Entry 8FCO (electron microscopy, 3.31 A resolution); this record covers chains F and G of the 8 polymer chains in the assembly.

[Chain F]
Name: Transitional endoplasmic reticulum ATPase
From: Homo sapiens
Notes: EC 3.6.4.6
UniProt: P55072 (TERA_HUMAN); residue numbers follow UniProt; this construct covers 1-806
Amino-acid sequence (806 residues; each row starts with the number of its first residue):
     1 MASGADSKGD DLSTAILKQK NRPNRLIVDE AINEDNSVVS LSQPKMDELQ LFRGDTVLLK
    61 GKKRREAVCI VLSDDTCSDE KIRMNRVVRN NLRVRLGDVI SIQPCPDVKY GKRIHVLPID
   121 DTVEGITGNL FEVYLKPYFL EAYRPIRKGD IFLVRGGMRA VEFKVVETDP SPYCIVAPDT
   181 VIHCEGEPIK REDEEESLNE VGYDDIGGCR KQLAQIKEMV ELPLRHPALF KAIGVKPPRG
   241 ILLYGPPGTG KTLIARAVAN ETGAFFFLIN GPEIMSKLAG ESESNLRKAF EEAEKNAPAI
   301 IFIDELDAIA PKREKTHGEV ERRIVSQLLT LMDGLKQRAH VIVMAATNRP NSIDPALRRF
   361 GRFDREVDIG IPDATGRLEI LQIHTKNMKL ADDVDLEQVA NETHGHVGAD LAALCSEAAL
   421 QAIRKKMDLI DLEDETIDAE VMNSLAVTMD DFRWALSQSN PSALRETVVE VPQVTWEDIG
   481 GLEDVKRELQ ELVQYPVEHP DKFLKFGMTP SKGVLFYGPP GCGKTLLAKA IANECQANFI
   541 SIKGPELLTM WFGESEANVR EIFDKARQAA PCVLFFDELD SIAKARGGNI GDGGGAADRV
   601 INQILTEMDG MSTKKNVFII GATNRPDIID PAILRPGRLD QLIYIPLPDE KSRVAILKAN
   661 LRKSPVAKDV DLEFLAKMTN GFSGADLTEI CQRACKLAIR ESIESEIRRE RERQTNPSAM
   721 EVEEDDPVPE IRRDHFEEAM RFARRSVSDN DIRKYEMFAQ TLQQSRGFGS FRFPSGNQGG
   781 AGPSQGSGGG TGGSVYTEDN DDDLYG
Not modelled in the structure: 1-22, 708-727, 764-806
Curated features (UniProtKB/Swiss-Prot):
  - region: T797 to G806 (Interaction with UBXN6)
  - motif: D802 to G806 (PIM motif)
  - binding site (ATP): P247 to L253, N348, H384, G521 to L526
  - modified residue: A2 (N-acetylalanine), S3 (Phosphoserine), S7 (Phosphoserine), S13 (Phosphoserine), S37 (Phosphoserine), K315 (N6,N6,N6-trimethyllysine), T436 (Phosphothreonine), S462 (Phosphoserine), K502 (N6-acetyllysine), K505 (N6-acetyllysine), K668 (N6-acetyllysine), S702 (Phosphoserine), K754 (N6-acetyllysine), S770 (Phosphoserine), S775 (Phosphoserine), S787 (Phosphoserine), Y805 (Phosphotyrosine)
  - cross-link (Glycyl lysine isopeptide (Lys-Gly)): K8 (interchain with G-Cter in SUMO2), K18 (interchain with G-Cter in SUMO2)
  - natural variant: R95 (R95G: In IBMPFD1), G97 (G97E: In CMT2Y), I126 (I126F: In IBMPFD1; uncertain significance), R155 (R155C: In IBMPFD1; R155H: In FTDALS6 and IBMPFD1; R155L: In IBMPFD1; R155P: In IBMPFD1; R155S: In IBMPFD1), R159 (R159G: In FTDALS6; R159H: In IBMPFD1), A160 (A160T: In IBMPFD1; uncertain significance), E185 (E185K: In CMT2Y), R191 (R191Q: In FTDALS6 and IBMPFD1), L198 (L198W: In IBMPFD1), A232 (A232E: In IBMPFD1), I254 (I254F: In IBMPFD1; uncertain significance), I369 (I369T: In IBMPFD1; uncertain significance), 2 further natural variant entries in UniProt
  - mutagenesis: F52 to D55 (Abolishes interaction with NPLOC4; when associated with A-110), R53 (R53A: Minor effect on affinity for ATP and ADP), R86 (R86A: Strongly increased affinity for ATP. Strongly reduced affinity for ADP), Y110 (Y110A: Abolishes interaction with NPLOC4; when associated with 52-A--A-55), R113 to H115 (Severely reduced binding to DERL1), F131 (F131R: Severely reduced binding to DERL1), L140 (L140D: Severely reduced binding to DERL1), D179 (D179R: No effect on binding to DERL1), H183 (H183W: Severely reduced binding to DERL1), K251 (K251Q: Impairs ERAD degradation of HMGCR and does not inhibit interaction with RHBDD1; when associated with Q-524), E305 (E305Q: Defect in ubiquitin-dependent protein degradation by the proteasome; when associated with Q-578), K312 (K312A: Does not affect methylation by VCPKMT), 8 further mutagenesis entries in UniProt
Residues lining bound ligands:
  - ADP (adenosine-5'-diphosphate), molecule 1: D205, I206, G207, G208, G248, T249, G250, K251, T252, L253, I380, I383, H384, G408, A409, A412
  - ADP, molecule 2: D478, I479, G480, L482, P520, G521, C522, G523, K524, T525, L526, I656, N660, G684, A685, T688

[Chain G]
Name: UBX domain-containing protein 6
From: Homo sapiens
UniProt: Q9BZV1 (UBXN6_HUMAN); residue numbers follow UniProt; this construct covers 1-441
Amino-acid sequence (441 residues; each row starts with the number of its first residue):
     1 MKKFFQEFKA DIKFKSAGPG QKLKESVGEK AHKEKPNQPA PRPPRQGPTN EAQMAAAAAL
    61 ARLEQKQSRA WGPTSQDTIR NQVRKELQAE ATVSGSPEAP GTNVVSEPRE EGSAHLAVPG
   121 VYFTCPLTGA TLRKDQRDAC IKEAILLHFS TDPVAASIMK IYTFNKDQDR VKLGVDTIAK
   181 YLDNIHLHPE EEKYRKIKLQ NKVFQERINC LEGTHEFFEA IGFQKVLLPA QDQEDPEEFY
   241 VLSETTLAQP QSLERHKEQL LAAEPVRAKL DRQRRVFQPS PLASQFELPG DFFNLTAEEI
   301 KREQRLRSEA VERLSVLRTK AMREKEEQRG LRKYNYTLLR VRLPDGCLLQ GTFYARERLG
   361 AVYGFVREAL QSDWLPFELL ASGGQKLSED ENLALNECGL VPSALLTFSW DMAVLEDIKA
   421 AGAEPDSILK PELLSAIEKL L
Not modelled in the structure: 1-48, 69-120
Curated features (UniProtKB/Swiss-Prot):
  - region: M1 to A10 (Mediates interaction with LMAN1), E51 to L63 (VCP/p97-interacting motif (VIM))
  - modified residue: S96 (Phosphoserine)
What the authors report for this chain:
  - mutagenesis - E299R/R302E/R307E/E312R: unchanged binding to p97

[How chain F and chain G interact]
Contacting residue pairs (94):
  P23(F) - F286(G)  hydrophobic
  R25(F) - F292(G)  hydrogen bond (side chain-backbone)
  R25(F) - N294(G)
  R25(F) - E299(G)  salt bridge
  I27(F) - L295(G)  hydrophobic
  I27(F) - E299(G)
  I27(F) - R302(G)
  I27(F) - E303(G)
  Q43(F) - Y334(G)
  Q43(F) - P402(G)
  Q43(F) - S403(G)
  D47(F) - Y334(G)  hydrogen bond
  Q50(F) - R340(G)
  F52(F) - L338(G)
  F52(F) - R340(G)
  F52(F) - S403(G)
  F52(F) - A404(G)
  R53(F) - S382(G)
  R53(F) - G399(G)  hydrogen bond (side chain-backbone)
  R53(F) - V401(G)  hydrogen bond (side chain-backbone)
  R53(F) - P402(G)
  R53(F) - S403(G)
  R53(F) - A404(G)
  R53(F) - L405(G)  hydrogen bond (backbone-backbone)
  G54(F) - S382(G)
  G54(F) - L405(G)
  D55(F) - R340(G)  salt bridge
  D55(F) - L405(G)
  K60(F) - F286(G)
  K60(F) - L288(G)
  K60(F) - F293(G)
  G61(F) - F293(G)
  K62(F) - F293(G)
  R64(F) - E287(G)  salt bridge
  L72(F) - S382(G)
  E80(F) - R302(G)  salt bridge
  K81(F) - E303(G)  salt bridge
  G97(F) - L295(G)
  V99(F) - F292(G)
  V99(F) - F293(G)
  I100(F) - F292(G)
  S101(F) - L288(G)
  S101(F) - F292(G)
  Q103(F) - A283(G)  hydrogen bond (side chain-backbone)
  Q103(F) - S284(G)
  Q103(F) - F286(G)
  P104(F) - A283(G)
  P104(F) - S284(G)
  C105(F) - S284(G)
  P106(F) - P279(G)
  D107(F) - P279(G)
  D107(F) - P281(G)
  D107(F) - S284(G)
  V108(F) - R342(G)  hydrogen bond (backbone-side chain)
  K109(F) - R342(G)
  Y110(F) - R342(G)
  Y110(F) - T407(G)
  Y143(F) - L380(G)  hydrophobic
  Y143(F) - T407(G)
  Y143(F) - S409(G)
  Y173(F) - S284(G)
  D179(F) - K419(G)  salt bridge
  K211(F) - L314(G)
  A214(F) - V311(G)
  Q215(F) - V311(G)
  E218(F) - S308(G)  hydrogen bond
  E218(F) - V311(G)
  E221(F) - R307(G)  salt bridge
  L222(F) - Q304(G)
  H226(F) - I300(G)
  V493(F) - L317(G)
  V493(F) - T319(G)
  Q494(F) - T319(G)  hydrogen bond
  Q494(F) - A321(G)
  Q494(F) - M322(G)
  V497(F) - M322(G)  hydrophobic
  E498(F) - M322(G)
  E498(F) - K325(G)  salt bridge
  E534(F) - K320(G)
  C535(F) - L317(G)  hydrophobic
  C535(F) - R318(G)  hydrogen bond (side chain-backbone)
  C535(F) - T319(G)
  C535(F) - R323(G)  hydrogen bond (backbone-side chain)
  Q536(F) - R323(G)  hydrogen bond
  A537(F) - L317(G)  hydrophobic
  A570(F) - S315(G)
  P571(F) - L314(G)
  P571(F) - S315(G)
  P571(F) - V316(G)
  P571(F) - L317(G)  hydrophobic
  N616(F) - S315(G)  hydrogen bond (side chain-backbone)
  N616(F) - V316(G)
  N616(F) - L317(G)  hydrogen bond (side chain-backbone)
  F618(F) - L317(G)  hydrophobic
Interface residues without a listed pair, chain F (57 interface residues in all): L51, L58, E141, Q490, C572, V617
Interface residues without a listed pair, chain G (52 interface residues in all): S280, L306, L339, L343, P344, Q350, L400

[In short]
57 residues of chain F and 52 residues of chain G are in contact; the contacts include 14 hydrogen bonds and 8
salt bridges. Polar contacts include R25(F)-E299(G), D55(F)-R340(G) and R64(F)-E287(G). Chain F binds ADP. The
paper reports that E299R/R302E/R307E/E312R of chain G leave binding to p97 unchanged.
Chain F is Transitional endoplasmic reticulum ATPase and chain G is UBX domain-containing protein 6, both from
Homo sapiens; the structure, Cryo-EM structure of p97:UBXD1 meta state, was determined by electron microscopy
(same publication as 8FCL, 8FCM, 8FCN, 8FCP, 8FCQ, 8FCR and 8FCT).
